PDB entry 5DPS | X-ray diffraction, 2.00 A resolution | chain A

[Chain A]
Molecule: Pleckstrin homology domain-containing family M member 1, Gamma-aminobutyric acid receptor-associated protein
Source organism: Homo sapiens
Notes: fragment: UNP Q9Y4G2 residues 627-638, UNP O95166 residues 2-117
UniProt: chimeric construct of Q9Y4G2, O95166: residues -5 to 6 from Q9Y4G2 (PKHM1_HUMAN) positions 627-638 (UniProt number = residue number + 632); residues 9-124 from O95166 positions 2-117 (UniProt number = residue number - 7)
Amino-acid sequence (132 residues; numbered -7 to 124; the number before each row is that of its first residue; numbers below 1 keep their minus sign (Gly-7 is residue -7)):
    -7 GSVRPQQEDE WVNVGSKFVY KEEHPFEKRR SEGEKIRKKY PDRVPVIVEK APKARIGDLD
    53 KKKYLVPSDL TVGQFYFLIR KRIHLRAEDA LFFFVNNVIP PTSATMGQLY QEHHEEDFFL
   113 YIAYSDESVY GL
Unresolved in the structure: -7 to 0, 123-124
Sequence notes: expression tag (-7 to -6); linker (7-8)
Swiss-Prot annotation at these positions:
  - motif: Glu0 to Val6 (LIR)
  - region: Ala43 to Ile75 (Interaction with GABRG2), Lys55 to Leu57 (Interaction with LIR (LC3 nteracting Region) motif of ATG3)
  - site: Glu24 (Interaction with LIR (LC3 nteracting Region) motif of ATG3), Arg35 (Interaction with LIR (LC3 nteracting Region) motif of ATG3), Gly123, Leu124 (Cleavage)
  - lipidation: Gly123 (Phosphatidylethanolamine amidated glycine)
From the paper describing this entry:
  - mutagenesis - V4A, N5G, N5P, V6A: decreased binding to GABARAP
  - mutagenesis - V4C, V6I, V6L: unchanged binding to GABARAP
  - specificity-determining residues: Asn5
  - interface residues: Asn5
  - mutagenesis - W3A, W3A/V6A: abolished binding to mATG8
  - mutagenesis - W3F, W3Y: decreased binding to all six mATG8s
  - mutagenesis - V4K, V4P, V4R, V4S: decreased binding to LC3 and GABARAP
  - mutagenesis - V4A, V6A: abolished binding to GABARAP-L1

[Summary]
The paper reports that V4A, N5G and N5P, among others, reduce binding to GABARAP; the interface residue Asn5;
15 substitutions were tested in all.
Chain A is Pleckstrin homology domain-containing family M member 1, Gamma-aminobutyric acid
receptor-associated protein (Homo sapiens); the structure, Crystal structure of PLEKHM1 LIR-fused human
GABARAP_2-117, was determined by X-ray diffraction together with 5DPT and 5DPW from the same study.
